PDB entry 2AOJ | X-ray diffraction, 1.60 A resolution | chains A and C of the 3 polymer chains in the assembly

# Chain A
Protein: Pol polyprotein
From: Human immunodeficiency virus type 1 (BH5 ISOLATE)
Notes: EC 3.4.23.16; fragment: hiv-1 protease (retropepsin)
UniProtKB: P04587 (POL_HV1B5); residues 1-99 here correspond to UniProt positions 69-167 (UniProt number = residue number + 68)
Chain sequence (99 residues; row label = number of the first residue in the row):
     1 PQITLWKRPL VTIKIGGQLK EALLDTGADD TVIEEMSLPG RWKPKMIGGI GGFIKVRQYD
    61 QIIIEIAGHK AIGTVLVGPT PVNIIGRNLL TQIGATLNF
Construct notes: engineered mutation Lys7 (Gln75 in P04587), Ile33 (Leu101 in P04587), Ile63 (Leu131 in P04587), Ala67 (Cys135 in P04587), Ala95 (Cys163 in P04587)
What the authors report for this chain:
  - binding site for Peptide inhibitor (chain C): Gly27, Asp29, Asp30, Ile50, Val82
  - conformationally variable residues (loop rearrangement): Gly48 to Gly52

# Chain C
Protein: Peptide inhibitor
Chain sequence (12 residues; each row starts with the number of its first residue):
   301 VSFNXPQITA AX
Modified residues: FRD (1-phenyl-2-aminopropane) at position 305; NH2 (amino group) at position 312

# How chain A and chain C interact
Residue-residue contacts (55):
  Arg8(A) - Ile308(C)
  Leu23(A) - FRD_305(C)
  Asp25(A) - FRD_305(C)
  Asp25(A) - Pro306(C)
  Gly27(A) - Phe303(C)
  Gly27(A) - FRD_305(C)  hydrogen bond (backbone-backbone)
  Gly27(A) - Pro306(C)
  Gly27(A) - Gln307(C)  hydrogen bond (backbone-backbone)
  Ala28(A) - Phe303(C)
  Ala28(A) - Asn304(C)
  Ala28(A) - Gln307(C)
  Asp29(A) - Ser302(C)
  Asp29(A) - Phe303(C)  hydrogen bond (backbone-backbone)
  Asp29(A) - Asn304(C)  hydrogen bond (backbone-side chain)
  Asp29(A) - Gln307(C)  hydrogen bond (backbone-backbone)
  Asp29(A) - Ile308(C)
  Asp29(A) - Thr309(C)  hydrogen bond (side chain-backbone)
  Asp30(A) - Ser302(C)  hydrogen bond
  Asp30(A) - Asn304(C)  hydrogen bond (backbone-side chain)
  Asp30(A) - Gln307(C)  hydrogen bond
  Asp30(A) - Thr309(C)  hydrogen bond
  Lys45(A) - Val301(C)
  Lys45(A) - Ser302(C)
  Lys45(A) - Thr309(C)
  Lys45(A) - Ala311(C)  hydrogen bond (side chain-backbone)
  Lys45(A) - NH2_312(C)
  Met46(A) - Val301(C)  hydrogen bond (backbone-backbone)
  Met46(A) - Thr309(C)
  Met46(A) - Ala310(C)
  Met46(A) - Ala311(C)
  Ile47(A) - Val301(C)
  Ile47(A) - Ser302(C)
  Ile47(A) - Asn304(C)
  Ile47(A) - Gln307(C)
  Ile47(A) - Thr309(C)
  Gly48(A) - Val301(C)
  Gly48(A) - Ser302(C)  hydrogen bond (backbone-backbone)
  Gly48(A) - Phe303(C)
  Gly48(A) - Asn304(C)  hydrogen bond (backbone-backbone)
  Gly48(A) - Gln307(C)
  Gly48(A) - Ile308(C)  hydrogen bond (backbone-backbone)
  Gly49(A) - Phe303(C)
  Gly49(A) - Asn304(C)
  Gly49(A) - FRD_305(C)
  Gly49(A) - Pro306(C)
  Ile50(A) - Asn304(C)
  Ile50(A) - FRD_305(C)
  Ile50(A) - Pro306(C)
  Ile50(A) - Gln307(C)
  Phe53(A) - Phe303(C)  hydrophobic
  Phe53(A) - Ala310(C)
  Pro81(A) - FRD_305(C)
  Val82(A) - FRD_305(C)
  Val82(A) - Pro306(C)  hydrophobic
  Ile84(A) - Pro306(C)  hydrophobic
Other interface residues (no listed pair), chain A (18 interface residues in all): Val32

# Summary
18 residues of chain A face 12 of chain C across their interface, with 15 hydrogen bonds. Polar pairs include
Asp29(A)-Asn304(C), Asp29(A)-Thr309(C) and Asp30(A)-Ser302(C). The paper reports a binding site for Peptide
inhibitor (chain C) at Gly27(A), Asp29(A) and Asp30(A) among others; conformational variability at Gly48(A).
Here chain A is Pol polyprotein (Human immunodeficiency virus type 1 (BH5 ISOLATE)) and chain C is Peptide
inhibitor. Entry 2AOJ (Crystal structure analysis of HIV-1 protease with a substrate analog P6-PR) was
determined by X-ray diffraction (same publication as 2AOF, 2AOH and 2AOI).
